PDB entry 5ZZ5 | X-ray diffraction, 2.00 A resolution | chains A and B

== Chain A (and B) ==
Molecule: Redox-sensing transcriptional repressor Rex
Organism: Thermotoga maritima MSB8
Notes: chain B of this document is another copy of the same molecule, construct and numbering; everything in this record applies to it too
Reference sequence: Q9WY16 (REX1_THEMA); numbering as in UniProt (aligned over 1-208)
Amino-acid sequence (208 residues; row label = number of the first residue in the row):
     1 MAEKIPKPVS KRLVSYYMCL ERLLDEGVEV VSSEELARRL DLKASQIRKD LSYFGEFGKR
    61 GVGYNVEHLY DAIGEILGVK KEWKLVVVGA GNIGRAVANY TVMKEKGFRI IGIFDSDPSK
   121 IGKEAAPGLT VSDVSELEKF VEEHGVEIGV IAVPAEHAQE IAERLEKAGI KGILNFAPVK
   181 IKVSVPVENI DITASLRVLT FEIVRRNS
Unresolved in the structure: 1-8 (chain B: 1-2)
What the authors report for this chain:
  - self-association interface (contacts with another copy of this molecule); pairs are residue here / residue on that copy: Asn92-Ala96 (hydrogen bond), Asn92-Asn99 (hydrogen bond), Val14, Tyr17, Leu77, Trp83, Leu85, Val102, Phe108, Leu174, Phe176, Ile190, Ile192, Ala194, Leu196, Val198, Leu199, Phe201, Ile203, Val204

== Interface between chain A and chain B ==
Pairs across the interface (102):
  Ser10(A) - Phe201(B)
  Ser10(A) - Glu202(B)  hydrogen bond
  Lys11(A) - Val198(B)
  Val14(A) - Ala194(B)
  Val14(A) - Arg197(B)
  Val14(A) - Val198(B)
  Tyr17(A) - Arg197(B)
  Met18(A) - Asp191(B)
  Met18(A) - Ala194(B)  hydrophobic
  Met18(A) - Arg197(B)
  Glu21(A) - Arg197(B)  salt bridge
  Arg22(A) - Ala155(B)
  Arg22(A) - Pro178(B)
  Arg22(A) - Val179(B)
  Glu35(A) - Lys182(B)  salt bridge
  Arg39(A) - Lys180(B)
  Arg39(A) - Lys182(B)
  Ile76(A) - Phe201(B)
  Trp83(A) - Thr200(B)
  Asn92(A) - Ala96(B)  hydrogen bond (side chain-backbone)
  Asn92(A) - Asn99(B)  hydrogen bond (side chain-backbone)
  Asn92(A) - Tyr100(B)
  Ile93(A) - Tyr100(B)  hydrophobic
  Ala96(A) - Asn92(B)  hydrogen bond (backbone-side chain)
  Ala96(A) - Ala96(B)  hydrophobic
  Val97(A) - Ile192(B)  hydrophobic
  Asn99(A) - Asn92(B)
  Tyr100(A) - Asn92(B)
  Tyr100(A) - Ile93(B)  hydrophobic
  Tyr100(A) - Ile192(B)  hydrophobic
  Tyr100(A) - Thr193(B)
  Met103(A) - Ile192(B)  hydrophobic
  Met103(A) - Thr193(B)
  Met103(A) - Leu196(B)  hydrophobic
  Lys106(A) - Thr193(B)
  Lys106(A) - Arg197(B)
  Phe108(A) - Thr193(B)
  Phe108(A) - Leu196(B)  hydrophobic
  Phe108(A) - Thr200(B)
  Ile148(A) - Leu199(B)  hydrophobic
  Ile148(A) - Thr200(B)
  Lys171(A) - Ile203(B)
  Gly172(A) - Ile203(B)
  Ile173(A) - Leu199(B)
  Leu174(A) - Ile192(B)  hydrophobic
  Leu174(A) - Ser195(B)
  Leu174(A) - Leu199(B)
  Phe176(A) - Tyr100(B)
  Phe176(A) - Ile192(B)  hydrophobic
  Ser184(A) - Arg206(B)
  Val185(A) - Arg206(B)
  Pro186(A) - Leu199(B)
  Pro186(A) - Arg206(B)
  Glu188(A) - Ser195(B)
  Glu188(A) - Val198(B)
  Glu188(A) - Leu199(B)
  Ile190(A) - Ile190(B)  hydrophobic
  Ile190(A) - Ile192(B)  hydrophobic
  Ile190(A) - Ser195(B)
  Ile192(A) - Tyr100(B)  hydrophobic
  Ile192(A) - Met103(B)  hydrophobic
  Ile192(A) - Ile190(B)  hydrophobic
  Thr193(A) - Tyr100(B)
  Thr193(A) - Met103(B)
  Thr193(A) - Lys106(B)
  Thr193(A) - Phe108(B)
  Ser195(A) - Glu188(B)
  Ser195(A) - Ile190(B)
  Leu196(A) - Met103(B)  hydrophobic
  Leu196(A) - Phe108(B)  hydrophobic
  Leu196(A) - Leu174(B)  hydrophobic
  Arg197(A) - Gly78(B)
  Arg197(A) - Val79(B)
  Arg197(A) - Trp83(B)
  Arg197(A) - Lys106(B)  hydrogen bond (side chain-backbone)
  Arg197(A) - Phe108(B)
  Val198(A) - Glu188(B)
  Leu199(A) - Ile148(B)  hydrophobic
  Leu199(A) - Gly172(B)
  Leu199(A) - Ile173(B)
  Leu199(A) - Leu174(B)
  Leu199(A) - Pro186(B)
  Leu199(A) - Glu188(B)
  Thr200(A) - Trp83(B)
  Thr200(A) - Phe108(B)
  Thr200(A) - Ile148(B)
  Phe201(A) - Val14(B)  hydrophobic
  Phe201(A) - Tyr17(B)  hydrophobic
  Phe201(A) - Leu77(B)  hydrophobic
  Glu202(A) - Pro186(B)
  Ile203(A) - Trp83(B)  hydrophobic
  Ile203(A) - Ile148(B)  hydrophobic
  Ile203(A) - Lys171(B)
  Ile203(A) - Gly172(B)
  Val204(A) - Ile76(B)
  Val204(A) - Leu77(B)
  Val204(A) - Trp83(B)  hydrophobic
  Arg205(A) - Ser10(B)
  Arg206(A) - Ser184(B)  hydrogen bond (side chain-backbone)
  Arg206(A) - Val185(B)
  Arg206(A) - Pro186(B)
  Asn207(A) - Lys171(B)  hydrogen bond
Also at the interface, not in a pair above, chain A (55 interface residues in all): Arg38, Leu40, Leu77, Val79, Leu85, Arg95, Val102, Pro178, Val187
Also at the interface, not in a pair above, chain B (53 interface residues in all): Leu85, Arg95, Val102, Glu147, Phe176, Ile181, Val187, Val204

== Overview ==
The interface between chain A and chain B involves 55 residues on one side and 53 on the other, with 7
hydrogen bonds and 2 salt bridges. Among the polar pairs are Glu21(A)-Arg197(B), Glu35(A)-Lys182(B) and
Ser10(A)-Glu202(B). The paper reports a self-association interface involving Val14(A), Tyr17(A) and Leu77(A)
among others.
Chain A and chain B are both Redox-sensing transcriptional repressor Rex (Thermotoga maritima MSB8); the
structure, Redox-sensing transcriptional repressor Rex, was determined by X-ray diffraction together with 5ZZ6
and 5ZZ7 from the same study.
